PDB entry 8H65 | X-ray diffraction, 3.00 A resolution | chains E and F of the 8 polymer chains in the assembly

[Chain E (and F)]
Protein: Histone acetyltransferase KAT2A
From: Homo sapiens
Notes: EC 2.3.1.48, 2.3.1.-; chain F of this document is another copy of the same molecule, construct and numbering; everything in this record applies to it too
Reference sequence: Q92830 (KAT2A_HUMAN); numbering as in UniProt (aligned over 497-662)
Amino-acid sequence (166 residues; each row starts with the number of its first residue):
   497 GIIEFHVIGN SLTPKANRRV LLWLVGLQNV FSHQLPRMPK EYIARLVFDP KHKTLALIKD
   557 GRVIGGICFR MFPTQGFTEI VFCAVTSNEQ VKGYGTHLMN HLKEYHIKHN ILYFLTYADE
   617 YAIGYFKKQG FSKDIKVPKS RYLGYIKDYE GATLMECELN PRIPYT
Unresolved in the structure: 509-511, 662 (chain F: 509-511)
Ligand contacts: Butyryl Coenzyme A (BCO): Q530, L531, I576, V577, F578, C579, A580, V581, Q586, V587, K588, G589, Y590, G591, T592, T612, Y613, A614, Y617, A618, G620, Y621, F622, K624, Q625, Y645
Curated features (UniProtKB/Swiss-Prot):
  - region: L639 to A648 (Loop 3)
  - active site: E575 (Proton donor/acceptor)
  - binding site (acetyl-CoA): C579 to V581, Q586 to T592, Y617
  - binding site (succinyl-CoA): C579 to V581, Q586 to T592, Y617
  - modified residue: K549 (N6-acetyllysine)
  - mutagenesis: K549 (K549Q: Mimics acetylation; reduced ability to acetylate and inhibit PPARGC1A. Strongly reduced ability to acetylate and inhibit PPARGC1A; when associated with A-307 and A-735), M567 (M567A: Reduced ability to acetylate and inhibit PPARGC1A), E575 (E575A: Catalytically dead mutant; abolished acyltransferase activity; when associated with A-615), Y601 (Y601F: Reduced ability to acetylate and inhibit PPARGC1A), D615 (D615A: Catalytically dead mutant; abolished acyltransferase activity; when associated with A-575), Y621 to F622 (Abolised protein acetyltransferase activity), Y645 (Y645A: Reduced histone succinylation without affecting histone acetylation. Reduced gene expression)
From the paper describing this entry:
  - binding site for Butyryl Coenzyme A: Y645
  - mutagenesis - Y645A: decreased binding to Butyryl Coenzyme A
  - mutagenesis - Y645A: decreased binding to succinyl-CoA

[Chain E / chain F interface]
Contacting residue pairs - 24 pairs, chain E then chain F:
  P569(E) with G640(F)
  T570(E) with S636(F); Y641(F)
  G572(E) with L639(F)
  I603(E) with K643(F)
  N606(E) with L639(F); G640(F); Y641(F); I642(F); K643(F)
  L608(E) with D644(F)
  R637(E) with K635(F)
  P657(E) with D644(F); E646(F)
  R658(E) with K643(F), hydrogen bond (backbone-side chain)
  I659(E) with M534(F), hydrophobic; Y538(F), hydrophobic; Y645(F), hydrophobic
  P660(E) with P535(F); Y538(F), hydrophobic
  Y661(E) with P535(F), hydrophobic; E537(F); Y538(F); R541(F), hydrogen bond
Interface residues without a listed pair, chain E (14 interface residues in all): H605, N656

[Summary]
14 residues of chain E face 15 of chain F across their interface, with 2 hydrogen bonds. Among the polar pairs
are R658(E)-K643(F) and Y661(E)-R541(F). Ligands of chain E: Butyryl Coenzyme A. The paper reports a binding
site for Butyryl Coenzyme A at Y645(E); Y645A of chain E reduces binding to Butyryl Coenzyme A.
Both chains are Histone acetyltransferase KAT2A (Homo sapiens). Entry 8H65 (Crystal structure of human GCN5
histone acetyltransferase domain bound with butyryl-CoA) was determined by X-ray diffraction, deposited
together with 8H66, 8H6C and 8H6D.
